PDB entry 2W44 | X-ray diffraction, 2.00 A resolution | chains B and D of the 6 polymer chains in the assembly

[Chain B (and D)]
Molecule: Insulin
Source organism: Homo sapiens
Notes: chain D of this document is another copy of the same molecule, construct and numbering; everything in this record applies to it too
UniProt: A6XGL2 (A6XGL2_HUMAN); residues 1-29 here correspond to UniProt positions 25-53 (UniProt number = residue number + 24)
Sequence (29 residues; each row starts with the number of its first residue):
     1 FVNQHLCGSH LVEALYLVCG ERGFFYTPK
Metal / ion sites: Zn2+: His10 (together with chloride ion) (shared with His10(D) of chain D; 1 residue of chain F)
Residues lining bound ligands:
  - resorcinol (RCO), molecule 1: His5, Leu6, Leu17
  - resorcinol (RCO), molecule 2: Cys7, His10, Leu11, Ala14

[Interface between chain B and chain D]
Residue-residue contacts - 7 pairs, chain B then chain D:
  Phe1(B) - Asn3(D)  hydrogen bond (backbone-side chain)
  Val2(B) - Val2(D)  hydrophobic
  Val2(B) - Asn3(D)
  Cys7(B) - Leu6(D)  hydrophobic
  His10(B) - Leu6(D)
  His10(B) - Ser9(D)  hydrogen bond
  His10(B) - His10(D)  hydrogen bond
Also at the interface, not in a pair above, chain B (5 interface residues in all): Glu13

[Summary]
Chain B and chain D each contribute 5 residues to their interface, with 3 hydrogen bonds. Polar pairs include
Phe1(B)-Asn3(D), His10(B)-Ser9(D) and His10(B)-His10(D). Ligands of chain B: resorcinol.
Chain B and chain D are both Insulin (Homo sapiens); the structure, Structure DeltaA1-A4 insulin, was
determined by X-ray diffraction.
